Entry 1I83 (X-ray diffraction, 2.00 A resolution); this record covers chains A and B.

Chain A (and B):
Molecule: Nitric oxide synthase
From: Bos taurus
Notes: EC 1.14.13.39; fragment: heme domain; chain B of this document is another copy of the same molecule, construct and numbering; everything in this record applies to it too
Reference sequence: P29473 (NOS3_BOVIN); residues 39-482 here correspond to UniProt positions 37-480 (UniProt number = residue number - 2)
Sequence (444 residues; numbered 39 to 482; the number before each row is that of its first residue):
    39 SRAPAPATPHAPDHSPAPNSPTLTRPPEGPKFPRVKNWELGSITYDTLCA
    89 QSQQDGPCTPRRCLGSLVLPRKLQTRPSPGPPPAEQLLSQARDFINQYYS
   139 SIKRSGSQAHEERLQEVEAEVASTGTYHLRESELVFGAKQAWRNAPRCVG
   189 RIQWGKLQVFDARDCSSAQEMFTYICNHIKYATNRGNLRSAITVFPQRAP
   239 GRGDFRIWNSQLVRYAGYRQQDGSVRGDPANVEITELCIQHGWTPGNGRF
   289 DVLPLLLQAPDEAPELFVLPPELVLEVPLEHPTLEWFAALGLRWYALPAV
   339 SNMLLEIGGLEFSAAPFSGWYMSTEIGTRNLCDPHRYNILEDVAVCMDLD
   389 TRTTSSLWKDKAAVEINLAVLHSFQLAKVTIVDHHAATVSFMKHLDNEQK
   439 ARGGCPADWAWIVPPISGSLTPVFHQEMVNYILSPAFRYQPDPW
Disordered / not traced: 39-66 (chain B: 39-68)
Sequence notes: conflict Arg100 (Cys98 in P29473); modified residue (384)
Modified / non-standard residues: Cys384 (s-(dimethylarsenic)cysteine; CAS)
Ion coordination: Zn2+: Cys96, Cys101 (shared with Cys96(B), Cys101(B) of chain B); heme Fe near Cys186 (its only coordinating residue here)
Ligand contacts:
  - heme (HEM): Trp180, Ala183, Arg185, Cys186, Val187, Gly188, Gln191, Leu195, Ser228, Met341, Phe355, Ser356, Gly357, Trp358, Tyr359, Met360, Glu363, Arg367, Val420, Trp449, Phe475, Tyr477
  - NTU (N1,N14-bis((S-methyl)isothioureido)tetradecane): Pro336, Val338, Phe355, Ser356, Gly357, Trp358, Tyr359, Glu363

Chain A / chain B interface:
Pairs across the interface - 130 pairs, chain A then chain B:
  Pro68(A) - Arg109(B)  hydrogen bond (backbone-side chain)
  Phe70(A) - Arg109(B)  hydrogen bond (backbone-side chain)
  Pro71(A) - Arg100(B)
  Pro71(A) - Leu102(B)  hydrophobic
  Arg72(A) - Leu105(B)
  Arg72(A) - Arg109(B)
  Trp76(A) - Val106(B)
  Trp76(A) - Leu107(B)  hydrophobic
  Trp76(A) - His373(B)  hydrogen bond (backbone-side chain)
  Glu77(A) - Pro372(B)
  Glu77(A) - His373(B)
  Tyr83(A) - Arg109(B)
  Cys87(A) - Arg99(B)
  Ala88(A) - Arg99(B)  hydrogen bond (backbone-side chain)
  Ser90(A) - Arg99(B)
  Asp93(A) - Pro98(B)
  Asp93(A) - Arg99(B)
  Gly94(A) - Pro98(B)  hydrogen bond (backbone-backbone)
  Cys96(A) - Cys96(B)  hydrophobic
  Cys96(A) - Thr97(B)
  Cys96(A) - Pro98(B)
  Cys96(A) - Cys101(B)  hydrophobic
  Thr97(A) - Cys96(B)
  Pro98(A) - Asp93(B)
  Pro98(A) - Gly94(B)  hydrogen bond (backbone-backbone)
  Pro98(A) - Cys96(B)
  Arg99(A) - Cys87(B)
  Arg99(A) - Ser90(B)  hydrogen bond (side chain-backbone)
  Arg99(A) - Asp93(B)
  Arg99(A) - Tyr469(B)
  Arg100(A) - Asn468(B)
  Arg100(A) - Tyr469(B)
  Cys101(A) - Cys96(B)  hydrophobic
  Cys101(A) - Cys101(B)  hydrophobic
  Cys101(A) - Val467(B)
  Cys101(A) - Asn468(B)  hydrogen bond (backbone-backbone)
  Leu102(A) - Pro71(B)  hydrophobic
  Leu102(A) - Val467(B)  hydrophobic
  Ser104(A) - Trp447(B)
  Ser104(A) - Glu465(B)
  Ser104(A) - Met466(B)  hydrogen bond (side chain-backbone)
  Leu105(A) - Arg72(B)
  Leu105(A) - Glu465(B)
  Val106(A) - Trp76(B)
  Val106(A) - Glu465(B)  hydrogen bond (backbone-side chain)
  Leu107(A) - Trp76(B)  hydrophobic
  Arg109(A) - Arg72(B)
  Thr366(A) - Ser457(B)
  Arg367(A) - Ser457(B)
  Arg367(A) - Phe462(B)
  Arg367(A) - His463(B)
  Asp371(A) - His463(B)  salt bridge
  Pro372(A) - Glu77(B)
  Pro372(A) - His463(B)
  His373(A) - Trp76(B)  hydrogen bond (side chain-backbone)
  His373(A) - Glu77(B)
  His373(A) - His463(B)
  Leu378(A) - Leu458(B)  hydrophobic
  Thr392(A) - Asp421(B)  hydrogen bond
  Thr392(A) - His423(B)
  Thr392(A) - Ala424(B)
  Ser393(A) - Leu406(B)
  Ser393(A) - Leu409(B)
  Ser393(A) - Gln413(B)
  Ser393(A) - Asp421(B)  hydrogen bond (backbone-side chain)
  Ser394(A) - Leu406(B)
  Leu395(A) - Val402(B)
  Leu395(A) - Asn405(B)
  Leu395(A) - Leu406(B)
  Leu395(A) - Leu409(B)  hydrophobic
  Leu395(A) - His422(B)
  Lys397(A) - Leu458(B)
  Asp398(A) - His422(B)  salt bridge
  Asp398(A) - His423(B)  salt bridge
  Asp398(A) - Ser455(B)  hydrogen bond
  Asp398(A) - Leu458(B)
  Lys399(A) - Val402(B)
  Lys399(A) - Leu406(B)
  Ala401(A) - Leu458(B)  hydrophobic
  Val402(A) - Leu395(B)
  Val402(A) - Lys399(B)
  Glu403(A) - Lys399(B)
  Asn405(A) - Leu395(B)
  Leu406(A) - Ser393(B)
  Leu406(A) - Ser394(B)
  Leu406(A) - Leu395(B)
  Leu406(A) - Lys399(B)
  Leu409(A) - Ser393(B)
  Leu409(A) - Leu395(B)  hydrophobic
  Gln413(A) - Ser393(B)
  Asp421(A) - Thr392(B)  hydrogen bond
  Asp421(A) - Ser393(B)  hydrogen bond (side chain-backbone)
  His422(A) - Leu395(B)
  His422(A) - Asp398(B)  salt bridge
  His423(A) - Thr392(B)
  His423(A) - Asp398(B)  salt bridge
  Trp447(A) - Ser104(B)
  Trp447(A) - Ala448(B)  hydrophobic
  Ala448(A) - Trp447(B)  hydrophobic
  Pro453(A) - Ser455(B)
  Pro453(A) - Gly456(B)  hydrogen bond (backbone-backbone)
  Pro453(A) - Ser457(B)  hydrogen bond (backbone-backbone)
  Ile454(A) - Ser455(B)
  Ser455(A) - Asp398(B)  hydrogen bond
  Ser455(A) - Pro453(B)
  Ser455(A) - Ile454(B)
  Ser455(A) - Ser455(B)
  Gly456(A) - Pro453(B)  hydrogen bond (backbone-backbone)
  Ser457(A) - Thr366(B)
  Ser457(A) - Arg367(B)
  Ser457(A) - Pro453(B)  hydrogen bond (backbone-backbone)
  Leu458(A) - Leu378(B)  hydrophobic
  Leu458(A) - Lys397(B)
  Leu458(A) - Asp398(B)
  Leu458(A) - Ala401(B)  hydrophobic
  Phe462(A) - Arg367(B)
  His463(A) - Asp371(B)  salt bridge
  His463(A) - Pro372(B)
  His463(A) - His373(B)
  Glu465(A) - Ser104(B)
  Glu465(A) - Leu105(B)
  Glu465(A) - Val106(B)  hydrogen bond (side chain-backbone)
  Met466(A) - Ser104(B)  hydrogen bond (backbone-side chain)
  Met466(A) - Leu105(B)
  Val467(A) - Arg100(B)
  Val467(A) - Cys101(B)
  Val467(A) - Leu102(B)  hydrophobic
  Asn468(A) - Arg100(B)
  Asn468(A) - Cys101(B)  hydrogen bond (backbone-backbone)
  Tyr469(A) - Arg99(B)
Interface residues without a listed pair, chain A (67 interface residues in all): Gly67, Gln92, Gly103, Cys370, Ala424
Interface residues without a listed pair, chain B (64 interface residues in all): Ala88, Gln91, Gln92, Gly103, Cys370, Glu403

Overview:
The interface between chain A and chain B involves 67 residues on one side and 64 on the other; the contacts
include 24 hydrogen bonds and 6 salt bridges. Polar pairs include Asp371(A)-His463(B), Asp398(A)-His422(B) and
Asp398(A)-His423(B). Bound to chain A: heme and compound NTU.
Chain A and chain B are both Nitric oxide synthase (Bos taurus); the structure, Bovine endothelial nitric
oxide synthase heme domain complexed with N1,N14-bis((s-methyl)isothioureido)tetradecane (H4B free), was
determined by X-ray diffraction together with 1D1V, 1D1X and 1D1Y from the same study.
